Entry 6TDP (X-ray diffraction, 1.40 A resolution); this record covers chains A and B.

== Chain A ==
Name: MHC class I antigen
Organism: Homo sapiens
Reference sequence: F6IQS1 (F6IQS1_HUMAN); residues 0-275 here correspond to UniProt positions 24-299 (UniProt number = residue number + 24)
Chain sequence (276 residues; row label = number of the first residue in the row; numbering starts at 0):
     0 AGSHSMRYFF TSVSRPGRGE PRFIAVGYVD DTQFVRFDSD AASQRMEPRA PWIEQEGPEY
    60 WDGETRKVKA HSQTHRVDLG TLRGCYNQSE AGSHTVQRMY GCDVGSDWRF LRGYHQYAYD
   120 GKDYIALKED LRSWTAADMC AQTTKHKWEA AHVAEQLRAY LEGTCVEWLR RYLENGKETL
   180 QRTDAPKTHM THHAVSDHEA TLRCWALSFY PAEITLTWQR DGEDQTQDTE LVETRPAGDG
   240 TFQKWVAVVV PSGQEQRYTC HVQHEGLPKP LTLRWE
Disordered / not traced: 0, 275
Disulfide bonds: Cys84-Cys139, Cys101-Cys164, Cys203-Cys259
Differences from the reference sequence: conflict Cys84 (Tyr108 in F6IQS1), Cys139 (Ala163 in F6IQS1), Val245 (Ala269 in F6IQS1)

== Chain B ==
Name: Beta-2-microglobulin
Organism: Homo sapiens
Reference sequence: P61769 (B2MG_HUMAN); residues 1-99 here correspond to UniProt positions 21-119 (UniProt number = residue number + 20)
Chain sequence (100 residues; numbered 0 to 99; the number before each row is that of its first residue; numbering starts at 0):
     0 MIQRTPKIQV YSRHPAENGK SNFLNCYVSG FHPSDIEVDL LKNGERIEKV EHSDLSFSKD
    60 WSFYLLYYTE FTPTEKDEYA CRVNHVTLSQ PKIVKWDRDM
Disordered / not traced: 0
Disulfide bonds: Cys25-Cys80
Differences from the reference sequence: initiating methionine (0)
UniProt features mapped onto this chain:
  - modified residue: Gln2 (Pyrrolidone carboxylic acid)
  - glycosylation: Ile1 (N-linked (Glc) (glycation) isoleucine), Lys19 (N-linked (Glc) (glycation) lysine), Lys41 (N-linked (Glc) (glycation) lysine), Lys48 (N-linked (Glc) (glycation) lysine), Lys58 (N-linked (Glc) (glycation) lysine), Lys91 (N-linked (Glc) (glycation) lysine), Lys94 (N-linked (Glc) (glycation) lysine)

== Interface between chain A and chain B ==
Pairs across the interface (52; chain A residue first):
  Phe8(A) with Ser55(B); Phe56(B)
  Phe9(A) with Phe56(B)
  Thr10(A) with Phe56(B); Phe62(B)
  Val12(A) with Ser33(B)
  Ile23(A) with Leu54(B)
  Val25(A) with Asp53(B); Leu54(B); Ser55(B)
  Tyr27(A) with Ser55(B); Tyr63(B), hydrogen bond
  Gln32(A) with Asp53(B), hydrogen bond
  Arg35(A) with Asp53(B), salt bridge
  Arg48(A) with Asp53(B), salt bridge
  Gln96(A) with His31(B), hydrogen bond; Phe56(B); Trp60(B), hydrogen bond (side chain-backbone); Phe62(B)
  Arg97(A) with Phe56(B)
  Gln115(A) with Trp60(B)
  Tyr116(A) with Trp60(B)
  Ala117(A) with Trp60(B)
  Asp119(A) with Ile1(B); His31(B)
  Gly120(A) with His31(B); Trp60(B)
  Asp122(A) with Trp60(B), hydrogen bond
  His192(A) with Asp98(B), salt bridge
  Arg202(A) with Asp98(B), hydrogen bond (side chain-backbone)
  Trp204(A) with Asp98(B); Met99(B)
  Val231(A) with Gln8(B)
  Glu232(A) with Lys6(B), salt bridge; Gln8(B); Tyr26(B), hydrogen bond; Ser28(B), hydrogen bond
  Arg234(A) with Gln8(B); Tyr10(B); Met99(B), hydrogen bond (side chain-backbone)
  Pro235(A) with Tyr10(B), hydrogen bond (backbone-side chain); Asn24(B); Tyr26(B)
  Ala236(A) with Arg12(B); Asn24(B), hydrogen bond (backbone-side chain)
  Gly237(A) with Arg12(B); Leu65(B)
  Asp238(A) with His13(B)
  Gln242(A) with Tyr10(B); Ser11(B); Arg12(B), hydrogen bond (side chain-backbone)
  Trp244(A) with Met99(B), hydrogen bond (side chain-backbone)
Also at the interface, not in a pair above, chain A (34 interface residues in all): Thr94, Met98, Lys121, Thr233
Also at the interface, not in a pair above, chain B (23 interface residues in all): Asp59

== Summary ==
Chain A and chain B form an interface of 34 and 23 residues respectively; the contacts include 13 hydrogen
bonds and 4 salt bridges. Polar contacts include Arg35(A)-Asp53(B), Arg48(A)-Asp53(B) and His192(A)-Asp98(B).
Here chain A is MHC class I antigen and chain B is Beta-2-microglobulin, both from Homo sapiens. Entry 6TDP
(Crystal structure of the disulfide engineered HLA-A0201 molecule in complex with one GL dipeptide in the ...)
was determined by X-ray diffraction (same publication as 6TDO, 6TDQ, 6TDR and 6TDS).
